PDB entry 5DQZ | X-ray diffraction, 2.70 A resolution | chains D and G of the 8 polymer chains in the assembly

# Chain D
Molecule: CRISPR-associated endonuclease Cas1
Source organism: Escherichia coli K12
Notes: EC 3.1.-.-
UniProt: Q46896 (CAS1_ECOLI); numbering as in UniProt (aligned over 1-305)
Sequence (305 residues; numbered 1 to 305; the number before each row is that of its first residue):
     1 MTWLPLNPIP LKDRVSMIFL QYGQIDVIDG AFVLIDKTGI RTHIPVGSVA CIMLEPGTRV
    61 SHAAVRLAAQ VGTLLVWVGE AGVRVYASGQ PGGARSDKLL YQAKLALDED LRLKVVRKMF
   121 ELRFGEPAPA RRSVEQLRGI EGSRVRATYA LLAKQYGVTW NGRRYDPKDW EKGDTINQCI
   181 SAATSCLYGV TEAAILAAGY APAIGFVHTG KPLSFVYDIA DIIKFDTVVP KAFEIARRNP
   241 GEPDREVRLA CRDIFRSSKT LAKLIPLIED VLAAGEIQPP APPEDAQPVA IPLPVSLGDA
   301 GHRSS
Not modelled in the structure: 1-14, 282-305
Swiss-Prot annotation at these positions:
  - binding site (Mg(2+)): Glu141, His208, Asp221
  - mutagenesis: Tyr22 (Y22A: Slightly decreased spacer acquisition in vivo; Y22F: Nearly wild-type spacer acquisition in vivo), Arg41 (R41E: Dramatically decreased spacer acquisition in vivo), Arg59 (R59A: Loss of spacer acquisition in vivo, decreased protospacer binding; R59D: Dramatically decreased spacer acquisition in vitro, 250-fold decreased affinity for protospacer DNA), Arg66 (R66D: Dramatically decreased spacer acquisition in vitro, 250-fold decreased affinity for protospacer DNA; R66E: Dramatically decreased spacer acquisition in vivo), Arg84 (R84A: Decreased spacer acquisition in vivo; R84E: Dramatically decreased spacer acquisition in vivo), Glu141 (E141A: No cleavage of any substrates, no restoration of UV or mitomycin C (MMC) resistance. Loss of spacer acquisition in vivo), Tyr149 (Y149A: No effect on in vitro protospacer integration), Tyr165 (Y165A: No effect on in vitro protospacer integration. Alone significantly decreased protospacer acquisition in vivo ...), Trp170 (W170A: Alone significantly decreased protospacer acquisition in vivo. Decreased protospacer binding; in association with A-170), Thr184 (T184A: No cleavage of any substrates), Tyr188 (Y188A: Partial inhibition of cleavage. No effect on in vitro protospacer integration. Significantly decreased protospacer acquisition in vivo), His208 (H208A: No cleavage of any substrates, no restoration of UV or MMC resistance. Loss of spacer acquisition in vivo), 13 further mutagenesis entries in UniProt
Reported in the primary citation:
  - binding site for the 36-nt DNA strand (chain G): Arg138, Tyr165, Trp170, His208, Lys211, Tyr217
  - specificity-determining residues: Arg138, Tyr165, Lys211
  - mutagenesis - Y165A/W170A, Y165A/Y217A: decreased binding to the 36-nt DNA strand (chain G)
  - catalytic residues: Glu141, His208, Asp221

# Chain G
Molecule: 36-nt DNA strand
Sequence (36 nucleotides; numbered 2 to 37; the number before each row is that of its first residue):
     2 TTTTTCGTAG CTGAGGGCCT CAGCTACGTT TTCTTT

# How chain D and chain G interact
Residue-residue contacts (13):
  Tyr22(D) with DT6(G), base contact; DC7(G), sugar contact
  Gly23(D) with DC7(G), hydrogen bond to the sugar
  Asp36(D) with DT6(G), sugar contact; DC7(G), sugar contact
  Lys37(D) with DT6(G), phosphate contact; DC7(G), hydrogen bond to the phosphate
  Thr38(D) with DT6(G), sugar contact
  Arg41(D) with DT4(G), sugar contact; DT6(G), sugar contact
  Gly57(D) with DC7(G), base contact; DG8(G), sugar contact
  Arg59(D) with DG8(G), salt bridge to the phosphate
Also at the interface, not in a pair above, chain G (5 interface residues in all): DT9

# Overview
8 residues of chain D and 5 residues of chain G are in contact; the contacts include 2 hydrogen bonds and 1
salt bridge. Among the polar pairs are Gly23(D)-DC7(G), Lys37(D)-DC7(G) and Arg59(D)-DG8(G). The paper reports
catalytic residues Glu141(D), His208(D) and Asp221(D); Y165A/W170A and Y165A/Y217A of chain D reduce binding
to the 36-nt DNA strand (chain G).
Here chain D is CRISPR-associated endonuclease Cas1 (Escherichia coli K12) and chain G is a 36-nt DNA strand.
Entry 5DQZ (Crystal Structure of Cas-DNA-PAM complex) was determined by X-ray diffraction together with 5DLJ,
5DQT and 5DQU from the same study.
